2R92 - chains A and B of the 14 polymer chains in the assembly; structure by X-ray diffraction, 3.80 A resolution.

== Chain A ==
Protein: DNA-directed RNA polymerase II subunit RPB1
From: Saccharomyces cerevisiae
Notes: EC 2.7.7.6
Reference sequence: P04050 (RPB1_YEAST); residue numbers follow UniProt; this construct covers 1-1733
Chain sequence (1733 residues; row label = number of the first residue in the row):
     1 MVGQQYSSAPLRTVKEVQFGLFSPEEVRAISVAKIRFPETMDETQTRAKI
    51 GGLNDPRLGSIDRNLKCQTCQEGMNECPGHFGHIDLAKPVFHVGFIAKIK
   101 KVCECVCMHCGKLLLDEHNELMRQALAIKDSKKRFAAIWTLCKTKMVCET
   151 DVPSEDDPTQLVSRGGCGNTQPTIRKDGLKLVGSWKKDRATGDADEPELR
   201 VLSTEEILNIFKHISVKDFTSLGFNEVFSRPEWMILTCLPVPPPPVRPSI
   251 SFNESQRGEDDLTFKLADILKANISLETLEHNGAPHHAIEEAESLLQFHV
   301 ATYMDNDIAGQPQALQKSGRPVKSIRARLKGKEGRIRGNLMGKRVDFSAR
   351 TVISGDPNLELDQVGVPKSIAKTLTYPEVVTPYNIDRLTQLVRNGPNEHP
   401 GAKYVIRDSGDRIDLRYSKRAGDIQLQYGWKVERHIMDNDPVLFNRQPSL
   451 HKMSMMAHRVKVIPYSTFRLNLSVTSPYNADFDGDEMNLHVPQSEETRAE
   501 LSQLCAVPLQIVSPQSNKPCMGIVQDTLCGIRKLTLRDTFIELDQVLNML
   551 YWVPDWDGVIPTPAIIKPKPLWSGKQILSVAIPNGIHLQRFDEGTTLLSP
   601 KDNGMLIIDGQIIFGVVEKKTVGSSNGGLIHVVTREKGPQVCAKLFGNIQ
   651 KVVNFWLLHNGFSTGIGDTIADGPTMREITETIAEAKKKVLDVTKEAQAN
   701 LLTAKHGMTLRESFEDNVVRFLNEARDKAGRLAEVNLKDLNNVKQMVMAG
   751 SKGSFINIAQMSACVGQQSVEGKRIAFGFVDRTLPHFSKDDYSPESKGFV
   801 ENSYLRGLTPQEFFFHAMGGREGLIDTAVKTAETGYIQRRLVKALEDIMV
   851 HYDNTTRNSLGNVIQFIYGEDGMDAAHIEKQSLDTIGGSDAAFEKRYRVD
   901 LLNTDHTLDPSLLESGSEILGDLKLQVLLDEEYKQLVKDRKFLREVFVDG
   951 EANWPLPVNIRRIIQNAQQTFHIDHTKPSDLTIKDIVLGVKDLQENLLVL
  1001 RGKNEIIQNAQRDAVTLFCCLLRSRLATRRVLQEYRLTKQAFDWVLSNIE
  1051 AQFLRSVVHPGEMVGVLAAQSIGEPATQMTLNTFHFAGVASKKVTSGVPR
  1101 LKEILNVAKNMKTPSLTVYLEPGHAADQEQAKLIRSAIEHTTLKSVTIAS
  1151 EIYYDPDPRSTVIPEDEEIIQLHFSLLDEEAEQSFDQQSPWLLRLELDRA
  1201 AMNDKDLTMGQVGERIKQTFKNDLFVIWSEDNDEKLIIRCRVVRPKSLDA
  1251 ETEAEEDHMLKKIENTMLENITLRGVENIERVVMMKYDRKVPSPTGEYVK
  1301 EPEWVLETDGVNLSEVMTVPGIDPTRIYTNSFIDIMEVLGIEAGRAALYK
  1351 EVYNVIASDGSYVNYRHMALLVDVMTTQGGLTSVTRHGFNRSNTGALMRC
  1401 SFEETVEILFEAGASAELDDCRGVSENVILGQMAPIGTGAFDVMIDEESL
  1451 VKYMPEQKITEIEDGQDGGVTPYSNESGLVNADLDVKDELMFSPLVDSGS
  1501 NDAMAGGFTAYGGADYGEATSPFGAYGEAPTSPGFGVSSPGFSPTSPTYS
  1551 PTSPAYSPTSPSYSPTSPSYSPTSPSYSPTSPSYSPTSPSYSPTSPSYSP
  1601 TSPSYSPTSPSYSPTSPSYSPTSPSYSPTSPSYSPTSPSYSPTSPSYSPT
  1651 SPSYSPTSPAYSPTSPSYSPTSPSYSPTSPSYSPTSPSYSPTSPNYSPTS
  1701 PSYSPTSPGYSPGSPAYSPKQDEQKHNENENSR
Not modelled in the structure: 1, 190-194, 1082-1091, 1178-1186, 1246-1253, 1456-1733
Swiss-Prot annotation at these positions:
  - region: Pro248 to Asp260 (Lid loop), Asn306 to Lys323 (Rudder loop), Pro810 to Glu822 (Bridging helix)
  - binding site (Zn(2+)): Cys67, Cys70, Cys77, His80, Cys107, Cys110, Cys148, Cys167
  - binding site (Mg(2+)): Asp481, Asp483, Asp485
  - modified residue: Thr1471 (Phosphothreonine)
  - cross-link (Glycyl lysine isopeptide (Lys-Gly)): Lys695 (interchain with G-Cter in ubiquitin), Lys1246 (interchain with G-Cter in ubiquitin), Lys1350 (interchain with G-Cter in ubiquitin)
  - natural variant: Ser1653 to Pro1659 (deletion: In strain: A364A)
  - mutagenesis: Lys1246 (K1246R: Impairs ubiquitination during transcription stress)
Ion coordination: Zn2+ site 1: Cys67, Cys70, Cys77, His80; Zn2+ site 2: Cys110, Cys148, Cys167

== Chain B ==
Protein: DNA-directed RNA polymerase II subunit RPB2
From: Saccharomyces cerevisiae
Notes: EC 2.7.7.6
Reference sequence: P08518 (RPB2_YEAST); residue numbers follow UniProt; this construct covers 1-1224
Chain sequence (1224 residues; numbered 1 to 1224; the number before each row is that of its first residue):
     1 MSDLANSEKYYDEDPYGFEDESAPITAEDSWAVISAFFREKGLVSQQLDS
    51 FNQFVDYTLQDIICEDSTLILEQLAQHTTESDNISRKYEISFGKIYVTKP
   101 MVNESDGVTHALYPQEARLRNLTYSSGLFVDVKKRTYEAIDVPGRELKYE
   151 LIAEESEDDSESGKVFIGRLPIMLRSKNCYLSEATESDLYKLKECPFDMG
   201 GYFIINGSEKVLIAQERSAGNIVQVFKKAAPSPISHVAEIRSALEKGSRF
   251 ISTLQVKLYGREGSSARTIKATLPYIKQDIPIVIIFRALGIIPDGEILEH
   301 ICYDVNDWQMLEMLKPCVEDGFVIQDRETALDFIGRRGTALGIKKEKRIQ
   351 YAKDILQKEFLPHITQLEGFESRKAFFLGYMINRLLLCALDRKDQDDRDH
   401 FGKKRLDLAGPLLAQLFKTLFKKLTKDIFRYMQRTVEEAHDFNMKLAINA
   451 KTITSGLKYALATGNWGEQKKAMSSRAGVSQVLNRYTYSSTLSHLRRTNT
   501 PIGRDGKLAKPRQLHNTHWGLVCPAETPEGQACGLVKNLSLMSCISVGTD
   551 PMPIITFLSEWGMEPLEDYVPHQSPDATRVFVNGVWHGVHRNPARLMETL
   601 RTLRRKGDINPEVSMIRDIREKELKIFTDAGRVYRPLFIVEDDESLGHKE
   651 LKVRKGHIAKLMATEYQDIEGGFEDVEEYTWSSLLNEGLVEYIDAEEEES
   701 ILIAMQPEDLEPAEANEENDLDVDPAKRIRVSHHATTFTHCEIHPSMILG
   751 VAASIIPFPDHNQSPRNTYQSAMGKQAMGVFLTNYNVRMDTMANILYYPQ
   801 KPLGTTRAMEYLKFRELPAGQNAIVAIACYSGYNQEDSMIMNQSSIDRGL
   851 FRSLFFRSYMDQEKKYGMSITETFEKPQRTNTLRMKHGTYDKLDDDGLIA
   901 PGVRVSGEDVIIGKTTPISPDEEELGQRTAYHSKRDASTPLRSTENGIVD
   951 QVLVTTNQDGLKFVKVRVRTTKIPQIGDKFASRHGQKGTIGITYRREDMP
  1001 FTAEGIVPDLIINPHAIPSRMTVAHLIECLLSKVAALSGNEGDASPFTDI
  1051 TVEGISKLLREHGYQSRGFEVMYNGHTGKKLMAQIFFGPTYYQRLRHMVD
  1101 DKIHARARGPMQVLTRQPVEGRSRDGGLRFGEMERDCMIAHGAASFLKER
  1151 LMEASDAFRVHICGICGLMTVIAKLNHNQFECKGCDNKIDIYQIHIPYAA
  1201 KLLFQELMAMNITPRLYTDRSRDF
Not modelled in the structure: 1-18, 71-89, 134-163, 438-445, 503-509, 669-677, 716-721, 918-932
Ion coordination: Zn2+: Cys1163, Cys1166, Cys1182, Cys1185

== How chain A and chain B interact ==
Residue-residue contacts - 398 pairs, chain A then chain B:
  Val2(A) - Ala1157(B)
  Val2(A) - Phe1158(B)
  Val2(A) - Arg1159(B)
  Val2(A) - His1195(B)
  Gly3(A) - Arg1159(B)
  Gln4(A) - Arg1159(B)  hydrogen bond (backbone-side chain)
  Gln5(A) - Arg1159(B)  hydrogen bond (backbone-side chain)
  Gln5(A) - Leu1175(B)
  Ser7(A) - Arg1159(B)
  Ser7(A) - His1161(B)
  Ser7(A) - Leu1175(B)
  Ser7(A) - Gln1193(B)  hydrogen bond
  Ser8(A) - Asn1178(B)  hydrogen bond
  Ser8(A) - Phe1180(B)
  Ala9(A) - His1161(B)
  Ala9(A) - Phe1180(B)  hydrophobic
  Ala9(A) - Gln1193(B)
  Pro10(A) - Ile1191(B)
  Pro10(A) - Tyr1192(B)
  Pro10(A) - Gln1193(B)  hydrogen bond (backbone-backbone)
  Leu11(A) - Gln1193(B)
  Leu11(A) - His1195(B)
  Arg12(A) - Tyr1192(B)  hydrogen bond
  Arg12(A) - Gln1193(B)  hydrogen bond (backbone-backbone)
  Arg12(A) - Ile1194(B)
  Arg12(A) - Thr1218(B)  hydrogen bond (side chain-backbone)
  Arg12(A) - Asp1219(B)
  Thr13(A) - Thr1218(B)
  Val14(A) - Ile1194(B)  hydrophobic
  Val14(A) - Leu1216(B)  hydrophobic
  Val14(A) - Tyr1217(B)
  Lys15(A) - Tyr1217(B)  hydrogen bond (backbone-backbone)
  Lys15(A) - Thr1218(B)
  Lys15(A) - Asp1219(B)
  Lys15(A) - Arg1220(B)  hydrogen bond (backbone-side chain)
  Glu16(A) - Arg1215(B)
  Glu16(A) - Tyr1217(B)  hydrogen bond (backbone-backbone)
  Glu16(A) - Asp1219(B)
  Glu16(A) - Arg1220(B)
  Glu16(A) - Ser1221(B)  hydrogen bond (side chain-backbone)
  Glu16(A) - Arg1222(B)  hydrogen bond (side chain-backbone)
  Val17(A) - Arg1215(B)
  Gln18(A) - Thr1213(B)
  Gln18(A) - Pro1214(B)
  Gln18(A) - Arg1215(B)  hydrogen bond (backbone-backbone)
  Phe19(A) - Thr1213(B)
  Phe19(A) - Pro1214(B)  hydrophobic
  Gly20(A) - Ile1212(B)
  Gly20(A) - Thr1213(B)  hydrogen bond (backbone-side chain)
  Leu21(A) - Asn1211(B)
  Leu21(A) - Thr1213(B)  hydrogen bond (backbone-side chain)
  Phe22(A) - Met1208(B)  hydrophobic
  Phe22(A) - Asn1211(B)  hydrogen bond (backbone-backbone)
  Phe22(A) - Thr1213(B)
  Glu26(A) - Leu1168(B)
  Glu26(A) - Arg1215(B)  salt bridge
  Ala29(A) - Gly1184(B)
  Ile30(A) - Leu1168(B)  hydrophobic
  Ile30(A) - Thr1170(B)
  Gln68(A) - Ile1172(B)
  Thr69(A) - Lys1174(B)
  Gln71(A) - Lys1174(B)
  Gln71(A) - Asn1176(B)  hydrogen bond
  Glu72(A) - Lys1174(B)
  Glu72(A) - Leu1175(B)
  Met74(A) - Arg1116(B)  hydrogen bond (backbone-side chain)
  Asn75(A) - Arg1116(B)
  Glu76(A) - Phe1158(B)
  Glu76(A) - Arg1159(B)  salt bridge
  Glu76(A) - Leu1175(B)
  Pro78(A) - Lys1201(B)
  Gly79(A) - Lys1201(B)
  Gly79(A) - Gln1205(B)
  Phe81(A) - Gln1205(B)
  Phe81(A) - Met1208(B)  hydrophobic
  Phe81(A) - Ala1209(B)
  His92(A) - Met1210(B)  hydrogen bond (side chain-backbone)
  Pro240(A) - Met1208(B)
  Pro240(A) - Asn1211(B)
  Pro242(A) - Ala1209(B)  hydrophobic
  Pro243(A) - Gln1205(B)
  Pro245(A) - Leu1114(B)
  Pro245(A) - Tyr1198(B)
  Pro245(A) - Lys1201(B)
  Val246(A) - Leu1114(B)
  Val246(A) - Leu1202(B)  hydrophobic
  Val246(A) - Gln1205(B)
  Val246(A) - Glu1206(B)
  Pro248(A) - Leu1114(B)
  Asn253(A) - Arg884(B)  hydrogen bond
  Asn253(A) - Arg935(B)
  Glu254(A) - Arg935(B)  salt bridge
  Ser255(A) - Arg935(B)
  Tyr303(A) - Ala1209(B)  hydrogen bond (side chain-backbone)
  Met304(A) - Met1210(B)  hydrophobic
  Leu315(A) - Lys471(B)
  Gly319(A) - Lys471(B)
  Ile325(A) - Glu1206(B)
  Ile325(A) - Ala1209(B)  hydrophobic
  Ile325(A) - Met1210(B)  hydrophobic
  Arg328(A) - Glu1206(B)  salt bridge
  Leu329(A) - Leu1203(B)  hydrophobic
  Leu329(A) - Glu1206(B)
  Leu329(A) - Leu1207(B)  hydrophobic
  Leu329(A) - Met1210(B)  hydrophobic
  Arg335(A) - Leu1114(B)
  Arg335(A) - Ala1199(B)
  Arg335(A) - Leu1202(B)
  Arg335(A) - Leu1203(B)
  Arg335(A) - Glu1206(B)  salt bridge
  Ile336(A) - Leu1203(B)  hydrophobic
  Arg337(A) - Glu1132(B)  salt bridge
  Gly338(A) - Arg1129(B)  hydrogen bond (backbone-side chain)
  Asn339(A) - Thr1115(B)  hydrogen bond
  Asn339(A) - Gln1117(B)  hydrogen bond
  Asn339(A) - Ala1199(B)
  Leu340(A) - Pro1197(B)  hydrophobic
  Leu340(A) - Ala1199(B)  hydrophobic
  Leu340(A) - Ala1200(B)
  Leu340(A) - Leu1203(B)  hydrophobic
  Met341(A) - Glu1132(B)
  Met341(A) - Arg1135(B)
  Gly342(A) - Phe1130(B)
  Lys343(A) - Gln1117(B)
  Lys343(A) - Arg1129(B)
  Lys343(A) - Phe1130(B)  hydrogen bond (backbone-backbone)
  Lys343(A) - Leu1151(B)  hydrogen bond (side chain-backbone)
  Lys343(A) - Ser1155(B)
  Lys343(A) - Asp1156(B)  salt bridge
  Lys343(A) - Pro1197(B)
  Arg344(A) - Gln1117(B)
  Arg344(A) - Pro1118(B)
  Arg344(A) - Val1119(B)
  Arg344(A) - Glu1120(B)  salt bridge
  Arg344(A) - Gly1127(B)
  Arg344(A) - Leu1128(B)
  Arg344(A) - Ser1155(B)  hydrogen bond (backbone-side chain)
  Val345(A) - Pro1118(B)
  Val345(A) - Gly1127(B)
  Val345(A) - Leu1128(B)  hydrogen bond (backbone-backbone)
  Val345(A) - Phe1130(B)  hydrophobic
  Val345(A) - Arg1150(B)
  Val345(A) - Ala1154(B)
  Asp346(A) - Arg1106(B)  salt bridge
  Asp346(A) - Arg1108(B)
  Asp346(A) - Met1111(B)
  Asp346(A) - Pro1118(B)
  Asp346(A) - Arg1150(B)
  Asp346(A) - Ala1154(B)  hydrogen bond (backbone-backbone)
  Phe347(A) - Arg1106(B)  hydrogen bond (backbone-backbone)
  Phe347(A) - Ala1107(B)
  Phe347(A) - Arg1108(B)
  Phe347(A) - Arg1150(B)  hydrogen bond (backbone-side chain)
  Ser348(A) - Ala1105(B)
  Ser348(A) - Arg1106(B)  hydrogen bond (backbone-backbone)
  Ser348(A) - Leu1128(B)  hydrogen bond (side chain-backbone)
  Ala349(A) - His1104(B)
  Ala349(A) - Ala1105(B)  hydrophobic
  Ala349(A) - Leu1128(B)
  Arg350(A) - Lys1102(B)
  Arg350(A) - Ile1103(B)
  Arg350(A) - His1104(B)  hydrogen bond (backbone-backbone)
  Arg350(A) - Leu1128(B)
  Thr351(A) - Ile1103(B)
  Val352(A) - Gly977(B)
  Val352(A) - Val1099(B)  hydrophobic
  Asp356(A) - Tyr833(B)  hydrogen bond
  Pro357(A) - Gly832(B)
  Pro357(A) - Tyr833(B)  hydrophobic
  Asn358(A) - Tyr833(B)  hydrogen bond
  Ile370(A) - Ala1105(B)  hydrophobic
  Thr373(A) - Ala1105(B)
  Thr373(A) - Ala1107(B)
  Leu374(A) - Arg1106(B)
  Thr375(A) - Ala1107(B)
  Arg412(A) - Arg1108(B)
  Glu433(A) - Arg1108(B)  salt bridge
  Leu443(A) - Met1138(B)  hydrophobic
  Leu443(A) - Phe1146(B)  hydrophobic
  Gln447(A) - Arg1129(B)
  Gln447(A) - Glu1134(B)  hydrogen bond
  Ser449(A) - Met1133(B)
  Ser449(A) - Glu1134(B)  hydrogen bond
  Ser449(A) - Cys1137(B)
  His451(A) - Cys1137(B)  hydrogen bond (backbone-side chain)
  Lys452(A) - Ala1140(B)
  Lys452(A) - His1141(B)  hydrogen bond (backbone-side chain)
  Met455(A) - Glu1134(B)
  Met455(A) - Met1138(B)  hydrophobic
  Met455(A) - His1141(B)  hydrogen bond (backbone-side chain)
  Tyr465(A) - Ile976(B)  hydrophobic
  Ser466(A) - Gln975(B)  hydrogen bond
  Ser466(A) - Val1099(B)
  Ser466(A) - Asp1100(B)  hydrogen bond
  Ser466(A) - Ile1103(B)
  Thr467(A) - Gly977(B)
  Thr467(A) - Val1099(B)
  Arg469(A) - Gly991(B)  hydrogen bond (side chain-backbone)
  Leu472(A) - Gln835(B)
  Leu472(A) - Glu836(B)
  Thr475(A) - Glu836(B)
  Phe482(A) - Gln835(B)
  Phe482(A) - Glu836(B)  hydrogen bond (backbone-backbone)
  Phe482(A) - Asp837(B)
  Phe482(A) - Ser838(B)
  Phe482(A) - Thr989(B)  hydrogen bond (backbone-side chain)
  Asp483(A) - Asp837(B)  hydrogen bond (backbone-backbone)
  Asp483(A) - Lys979(B)  hydrogen bond (backbone-side chain)
  Asp483(A) - Lys987(B)
  Asp483(A) - Thr989(B)
  Gly484(A) - Thr989(B)
  Glu486(A) - Lys1102(B)
  Asn488(A) - Leu1128(B)
  His490(A) - Phe1130(B)
  His490(A) - Arg1150(B)  hydrogen bond
  Val491(A) - Arg1150(B)  hydrogen bond (backbone-side chain)
  Pro492(A) - Glu1149(B)
  Gln493(A) - Glu1149(B)  hydrogen bond (backbone-side chain)
  Ser494(A) - Glu1149(B)  hydrogen bond (backbone-side chain)
  Thr497(A) - Phe1146(B)
  Thr497(A) - Glu1149(B)  hydrogen bond
  Glu500(A) - Ala1143(B)
  Glu500(A) - Ala1144(B)  hydrogen bond (side chain-backbone)
  Glu500(A) - Ser1145(B)  hydrogen bond (side chain-backbone)
  Glu500(A) - Phe1146(B)  hydrogen bond (side chain-backbone)
  Leu504(A) - His1141(B)
  Cys505(A) - His1141(B)
  Gln510(A) - His1141(B)
  Gln525(A) - Gln835(B)
  Gln525(A) - Glu836(B)  hydrogen bond (side chain-backbone)
  Gln525(A) - His1015(B)
  Asp526(A) - Cys829(B)
  Asp526(A) - Asn834(B)
  Asp526(A) - Gln835(B)  hydrogen bond (backbone-side chain)
  Asp526(A) - Asn1013(B)  hydrogen bond
  Asp526(A) - His1015(B)  salt bridge
  Thr527(A) - Gln835(B)
  Cys529(A) - His1015(B)
  Leu658(A) - Tyr830(B)  hydrophobic
  Leu658(A) - Ser831(B)
  Leu658(A) - Asn1074(B)
  Leu658(A) - His1076(B)
  His659(A) - Asn1074(B)  hydrogen bond
  His659(A) - Leu1081(B)
  Asn660(A) - Met1082(B)  hydrogen bond (backbone-backbone)
  Asn660(A) - Ala1083(B)  hydrogen bond (backbone-backbone)
  Phe662(A) - Ala828(B)
  Phe662(A) - Cys829(B)  hydrogen bond (backbone-backbone)
  Phe662(A) - Pro1014(B)  hydrophobic
  Ser663(A) - Ile827(B)  hydrogen bond (side chain-backbone)
  Ser663(A) - Pro1014(B)
  Ser663(A) - Gln1084(B)
  Ser663(A) - Ile1085(B)
  Ser663(A) - Phe1086(B)  hydrogen bond (side chain-backbone)
  Thr664(A) - Ile827(B)
  Thr664(A) - Phe1086(B)
  Gly665(A) - Leu1026(B)
  Gly665(A) - Phe1069(B)
  Gly665(A) - Phe1086(B)
  Ile666(A) - Leu1026(B)
  Ile666(A) - Ile1027(B)  hydrophobic
  Ile666(A) - Arg1067(B)
  Ile666(A) - Phe1086(B)  hydrophobic
  Asp668(A) - Phe1069(B)
  Ile670(A) - Arg1067(B)
  Met676(A) - Pro725(B)
  Thr680(A) - Ile729(B)
  Asn742(A) - Phe1069(B)
  Met746(A) - Pro1014(B)
  Met746(A) - His1015(B)  hydrogen bond
  Met746(A) - Pro1018(B)  hydrophobic
  Ser751(A) - His1015(B)  hydrogen bond
  Lys752(A) - His1015(B)
  Lys752(A) - Ser1019(B)
  Gly753(A) - Pro1018(B)
  Asn757(A) - Pro1018(B)
  Asn757(A) - Ser1019(B)
  Asn757(A) - Met1021(B)
  Gln760(A) - Met1021(B)
  Ala776(A) - Asn516(B)
  Gly778(A) - His515(B)
  Gly778(A) - Asn516(B)  hydrogen bond (backbone-side chain)
  Gly778(A) - Glu699(B)
  Phe779(A) - Asn516(B)
  Phe779(A) - Thr517(B)
  Phe779(A) - Glu698(B)
  Phe779(A) - Glu699(B)
  Val780(A) - Glu699(B)  hydrogen bond (backbone-side chain)
  Arg782(A) - Glu698(B)
  Arg782(A) - Glu699(B)  hydrogen bond (side chain-backbone)
  Arg782(A) - Ile701(B)  hydrogen bond (side chain-backbone)
  Thr783(A) - Asn516(B)
  Leu784(A) - Trp519(B)  hydrophobic
  Pro785(A) - Glu698(B)
  Pro785(A) - Ile701(B)
  Pro785(A) - Leu702(B)
  Pro785(A) - Ile703(B)  hydrophobic
  His786(A) - Trp519(B)
  His786(A) - Leu702(B)
  His786(A) - Ile703(B)
  His786(A) - Met705(B)  hydrogen bond
  His786(A) - Glu742(B)  salt bridge
  Phe787(A) - Leu702(B)
  Lys789(A) - Arg620(B)
  Glu795(A) - Val731(B)
  Glu801(A) - Ile729(B)
  Asn802(A) - Arg728(B)
  Asn802(A) - Ile729(B)  hydrogen bond (side chain-backbone)
  Tyr804(A) - His761(B)  hydrogen bond (backbone-side chain)
  Tyr804(A) - Asn762(B)
  Tyr804(A) - Gln763(B)
  Tyr804(A) - Met1021(B)  hydrophobic
  Leu805(A) - His761(B)  hydrogen bond (backbone-side chain)
  Leu805(A) - Val1052(B)  hydrophobic
  Arg806(A) - Lys727(B)  hydrogen bond (side chain-backbone)
  Arg806(A) - Arg728(B)
  Arg806(A) - Ile729(B)
  Arg806(A) - His761(B)  hydrogen bond (backbone-side chain)
  Gly807(A) - Arg728(B)  hydrogen bond (backbone-side chain)
  Gly807(A) - Asp760(B)
  Gly807(A) - His761(B)
  Leu808(A) - Arg728(B)  hydrogen bond (backbone-side chain)
  Leu808(A) - Asp760(B)  hydrogen bond (backbone-backbone)
  Leu808(A) - Phe1047(B)
  Thr809(A) - Phe1047(B)
  Pro810(A) - Trp519(B)
  Pro810(A) - Met705(B)  hydrophobic
  Pro810(A) - Pro745(B)  hydrophobic
  Pro810(A) - Phe1047(B)  hydrophobic
  Phe813(A) - Leu749(B)  hydrophobic
  Phe813(A) - Pro759(B)
  Phe813(A) - Phe1047(B)  hydrophobic
  Phe814(A) - Leu514(B)  hydrophobic
  Phe814(A) - His515(B)
  Phe814(A) - Trp519(B)  hydrophobic
  His816(A) - Gln763(B)
  His816(A) - Ser764(B)  hydrogen bond (side chain-backbone)
  Ala817(A) - Leu514(B)  hydrophobic
  Ala817(A) - Pro524(B)  hydrophobic
  Ala817(A) - Ser764(B)
  Met818(A) - Leu514(B)
  Met818(A) - Asn516(B)
  Gly820(A) - Ser764(B)
  Arg821(A) - Arg512(B)  hydrogen bond (side chain-backbone)
  Arg821(A) - Leu514(B)
  Arg821(A) - Pro524(B)  hydrogen bond (side chain-backbone)
  Arg821(A) - Thr527(B)
  Glu822(A) - Gln513(B)
  Leu824(A) - Pro765(B)  hydrophobic
  Leu824(A) - Thr768(B)
  Leu824(A) - Tyr769(B)  hydrophobic
  Ile825(A) - Arg512(B)
  Ile825(A) - Gln513(B)
  Ala828(A) - Gly530(B)
  Gln838(A) - Met1133(B)
  Arg839(A) - Glu1132(B)  salt bridge
  Val842(A) - Asp1136(B)
  Lys843(A) - Arg1135(B)
  Glu846(A) - Arg1135(B)  salt bridge
  Met1063(A) - Ile1139(B)
  Val1066(A) - Asp1136(B)
  Val1066(A) - Ile1139(B)  hydrophobic
  Val1066(A) - Ala1140(B)  hydrophobic
  Gln1070(A) - Ala1140(B)
  Lys1144(A) - Glu262(B)  salt bridge
  Asn1265(A) - Gly263(B)
  Asn1265(A) - Ser265(B)
  Glu1269(A) - Glu262(B)
  Glu1269(A) - Gly263(B)
  Leu1409(A) - Leu1207(B)  hydrophobic
  Leu1409(A) - Ile1212(B)
  Phe1410(A) - Met1210(B)  hydrophobic
  Phe1410(A) - Ile1212(B)  hydrophobic
  Leu1418(A) - Arg1222(B)
  Asp1420(A) - Arg1220(B)  hydrogen bond (backbone-side chain)
  Arg1422(A) - Asp1223(B)
  Arg1422(A) - Phe1224(B)  hydrogen bond (side chain-backbone)
  Val1424(A) - Ile1139(B)  hydrophobic
  Ser1425(A) - Arg1135(B)
  Val1428(A) - Leu1147(B)  hydrophobic
  Val1428(A) - Leu1151(B)
  Ile1429(A) - Pro1197(B)
  Ile1429(A) - Ala1200(B)
  Leu1430(A) - His1195(B)
  Leu1430(A) - Ile1196(B)
  Leu1430(A) - Pro1197(B)
  Gly1431(A) - Lys1148(B)
  Gly1431(A) - Met1152(B)
  Gly1431(A) - Pro1197(B)
  Met1433(A) - Ala1144(B)  hydrophobic
  Met1433(A) - Ser1145(B)
  Ile1436(A) - Ile1139(B)  hydrophobic
  Ile1436(A) - Gly1142(B)
  Ile1436(A) - Ala1144(B)
  Gly1437(A) - Gly1142(B)
  Thr1438(A) - Gly1142(B)  hydrogen bond (side chain-backbone)
  Thr1438(A) - Ala1144(B)
  Gly1439(A) - Ala1144(B)
Other interface residues (no listed pair), chain A (220 interface residues in all): Tyr6, Val27, Val32, Cys70, Cys77, His80, Trp233, Leu236, Cys238, Ser318, Arg326, Ser354, Gly355, Ser369, Tyr404, Asn445, Pro448, Met453, Asp481, Glu496, Leu501, Val524, Glu542, Asn654, Leu657, Gly661, Gly667, Met761, Phe777, Gln811, Lys1261, Gly1413, Gln1432, Ala1434
Other interface residues (no listed pair), chain B (202 interface residues in all): Ser264, Glu312, His400, Lys470, Ala472, His518, Gln531, Cys533, Gly534, Arg635, Ser700, Ala726, Arg730, Ile748, Asn767, Gly988, Ile990, Ile1017, Val1023, Leu1030, Glu1053, Lys1079, Lys1080, Gly1109, Val1113, Gly1131, Val1160, Cys1166, Val1171, Ala1173, Lys1183, Phe1204

== In short ==
Chain A and chain B form an interface of 220 and 202 residues respectively, with 87 hydrogen bonds and 15 salt
bridges. Among the polar pairs are Glu26(A)-Arg1215(B), Glu76(A)-Arg1159(B) and Glu254(A)-Arg935(B).
Chain A is DNA-directed RNA polymerase II subunit RPB1 and chain B is DNA-directed RNA polymerase II subunit
RPB2, both from Saccharomyces cerevisiae; the structure, Elongation complex of RNA polymerase II with
artificial RdRP scaffold, was determined by X-ray diffraction together with 2R93 from the same study.
